6BLY - chains A and B; structure by electron microscopy, 3.36 A resolution.

== Chain A ==
Name: Cleavage and polyadenylation specificity factor subunit 1
Organism: Homo sapiens
Reference sequence: Q10570 (CPSF1_HUMAN); residue numbers follow UniProt; this construct covers 1-1443
Chain sequence (1443 residues; each row starts with the number of its first residue):
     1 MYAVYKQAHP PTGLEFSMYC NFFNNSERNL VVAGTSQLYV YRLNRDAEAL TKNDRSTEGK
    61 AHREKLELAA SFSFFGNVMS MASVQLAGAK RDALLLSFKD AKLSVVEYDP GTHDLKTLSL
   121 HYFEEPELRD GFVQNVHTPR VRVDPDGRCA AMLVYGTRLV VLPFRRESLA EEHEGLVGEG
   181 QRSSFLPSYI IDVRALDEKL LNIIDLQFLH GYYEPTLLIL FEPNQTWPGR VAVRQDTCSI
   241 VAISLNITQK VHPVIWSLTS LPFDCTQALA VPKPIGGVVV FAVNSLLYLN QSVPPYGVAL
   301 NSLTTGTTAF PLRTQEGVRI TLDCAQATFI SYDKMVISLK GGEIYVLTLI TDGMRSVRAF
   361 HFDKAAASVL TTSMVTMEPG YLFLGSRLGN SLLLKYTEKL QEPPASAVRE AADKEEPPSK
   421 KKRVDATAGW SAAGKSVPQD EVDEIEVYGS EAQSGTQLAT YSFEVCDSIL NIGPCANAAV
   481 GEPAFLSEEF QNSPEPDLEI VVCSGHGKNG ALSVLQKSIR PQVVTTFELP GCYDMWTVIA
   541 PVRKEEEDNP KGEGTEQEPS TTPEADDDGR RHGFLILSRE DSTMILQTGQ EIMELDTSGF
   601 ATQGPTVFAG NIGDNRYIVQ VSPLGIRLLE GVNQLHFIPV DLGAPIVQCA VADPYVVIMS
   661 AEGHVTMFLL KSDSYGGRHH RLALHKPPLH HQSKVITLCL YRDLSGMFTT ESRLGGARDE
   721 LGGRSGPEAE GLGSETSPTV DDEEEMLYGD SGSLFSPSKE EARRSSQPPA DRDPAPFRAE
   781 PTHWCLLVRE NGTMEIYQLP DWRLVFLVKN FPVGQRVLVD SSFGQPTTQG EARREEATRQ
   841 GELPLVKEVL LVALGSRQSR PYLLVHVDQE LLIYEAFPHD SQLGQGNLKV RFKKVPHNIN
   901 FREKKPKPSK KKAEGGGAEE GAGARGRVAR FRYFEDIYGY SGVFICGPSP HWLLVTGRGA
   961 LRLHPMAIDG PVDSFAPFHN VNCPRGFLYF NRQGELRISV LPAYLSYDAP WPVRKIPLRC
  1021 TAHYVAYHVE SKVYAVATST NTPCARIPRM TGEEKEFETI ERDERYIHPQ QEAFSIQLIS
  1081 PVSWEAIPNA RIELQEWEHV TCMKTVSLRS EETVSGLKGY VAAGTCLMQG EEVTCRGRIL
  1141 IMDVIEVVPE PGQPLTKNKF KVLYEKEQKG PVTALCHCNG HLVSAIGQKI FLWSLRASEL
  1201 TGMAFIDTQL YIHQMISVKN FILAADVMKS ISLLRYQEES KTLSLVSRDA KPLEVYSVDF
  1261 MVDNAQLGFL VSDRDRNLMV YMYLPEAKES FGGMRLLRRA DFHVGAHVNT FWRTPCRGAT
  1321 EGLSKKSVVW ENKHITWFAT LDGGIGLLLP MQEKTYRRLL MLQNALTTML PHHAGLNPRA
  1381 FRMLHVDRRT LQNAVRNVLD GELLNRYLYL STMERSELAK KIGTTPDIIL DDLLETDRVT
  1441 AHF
Disordered / not traced: 46-62, 166-182, 401-458, 542-569, 641-643, 674-679, 711-780, 822-843, 881-885, 903-925, 1318-1329, 1388-1392
Swiss-Prot annotation at these positions:
  - motif: Lys893 to Pro908 (Nuclear localization signal)
  - modified residue (Phosphoserine): Ser756, Ser766
  - natural variant: Tyr5 to Phe1443 (deletion: In MYP27), Gln620 to Phe1443 (deletion: In MYP27), Asp1275 (D1275Y: In MYP27; uncertain significance)

== Chain B ==
Name: pre-mRNA 3' end processing protein WDR33
Organism: Homo sapiens
Reference sequence: Q9C0J8 (WDR33_HUMAN); residues 1-572 here = UniProt positions 1-572
Chain sequence (587 residues; numbered -14 to 572; the number before each row is that of its first residue; numbers below 1 keep their minus sign (Met-14 is residue -14)):
   -14 MGSSHHHHHH SSGLVMATEI GSPPRFFHMP RFQHQAPRQL FYKRPDFAQQ QAMQQLTFDG
    46 KRMRKAVNRK TIDYNPSVIK YLENRIWQRD QRDMRAIQPD AGYYNDLVPP IGMLNNPMNA
   106 VTTKFVRTST NKVKCPVFVV RWTPEGRRLV TGASSGEFTL WNGLTFNFET ILQAHDSPVR
   166 AMTWSHNDMW MLTADHGGYV KYWQSNMNNV KMFQAHKEAI REASFSPTDN KFATCSDDGT
   226 VRIWDFLRCH EERILRGHGA DVKCVDWHPT KGLVVSGSKD SQQPIKFWDP KTGQSLATLH
   286 AHKNTVMEVK LNLNGNWLLT ASRDHLCKLF DIRNLKEELQ VFRGHKKEAT AVAWHPVHEG
   346 LFASGGSDGS LLFWHVGVEK EVGGMEMAHE GMIWSLAWHP LGHILCSGSN DHTSKFWTRN
   406 RPGDKMRDRY NLNLLPGMSE DGVEYDDLEP NSLAVIPGMG IPEQLKLAME QEQMGKDESN
   466 EIEMTIPGLD WGMEEVMQKD QKKVPQKKVP YAKPIPAQFQ QAWMQNKVPI PAPNEVLNDR
   526 KEDIKLEEKK KTQAEIEQEM ATLQYTNPQL LEQLKIERLA QKQVEQI
Disordered / not traced: -14 to 54, 418-572
Construct notes: expression tag (-14 to 0)
Swiss-Prot annotation at these positions:
  - modified residue: Ala2 (N-acetylalanine), Ser7 (Phosphoserine), Lys46 (N6-acetyllysine)
  - cross-link (Glycyl lysine isopeptide (Lys-Gly)): Lys526 (interchain with G-Cter in SUMO2), Lys530 (interchain with G-Cter in SUMO2), Lys560 (interchain with G-Cter in SUMO2)
From the paper describing this entry:
  - specificity-determining residues: Thr115 (proposed by the authors, not directly observed)

== Chain A / chain B interface ==
Pairs across the interface (127; chain A residue first):
  Glu15(A) - Arg74(B)  salt bridge
  Asp130(A) - Trp302(B)
  Gly131(A) - Asn299(B)
  Gly131(A) - Asn301(B)  hydrogen bond (backbone-side chain)
  Gly131(A) - Trp302(B)
  Phe132(A) - Trp302(B)  hydrophobic
  Phe132(A) - Glu344(B)
  Phe132(A) - Val361(B)
  Val133(A) - Asn299(B)
  Val133(A) - Asn301(B)
  Val133(A) - Glu344(B)  hydrogen bond (backbone-side chain)
  Gln134(A) - Leu99(B)
  Gln134(A) - Glu344(B)  hydrogen bond (backbone-side chain)
  Val136(A) - Asn100(B)
  Lys199(A) - Glu364(B)  salt bridge
  Leu201(A) - Gly362(B)
  Gln225(A) - Asn101(B)  hydrogen bond
  Gln225(A) - Met103(B)
  Thr226(A) - Asn101(B)
  Trp227(A) - Leu92(B)  hydrophobic
  Trp227(A) - Met98(B)  hydrogen bond
  Trp227(A) - Asn101(B)
  Trp227(A) - Met103(B)
  Trp227(A) - Asn104(B)
  Trp227(A) - Asn405(B)
  Pro228(A) - Ile82(B)
  Gly229(A) - Asn405(B)
  Gly229(A) - Arg406(B)
  Gly229(A) - Pro407(B)
  Gly229(A) - Asp409(B)
  Arg230(A) - Val106(B)
  Arg230(A) - Thr108(B)  hydrogen bond
  Arg230(A) - Gly368(B)
  Arg230(A) - Asn405(B)  hydrogen bond
  Arg230(A) - Met411(B)
  Ala232(A) - Met411(B)
  Val233(A) - Met411(B)  hydrophobic
  Arg234(A) - Glu366(B)  hydrogen bond (side chain-backbone)
  Arg234(A) - Val367(B)  hydrogen bond (side chain-backbone)
  Phe263(A) - Pro84(B)  hydrophobic
  Val283(A) - Ala81(B)  hydrophobic
  Val283(A) - Gln83(B)
  Asn284(A) - Gln83(B)
  Leu303(A) - Gln83(B)
  Thr307(A) - Pro84(B)
  Thr321(A) - Gln83(B)  hydrogen bond
  Asp323(A) - Ala81(B)
  Cys324(A) - Asp78(B)  hydrogen bond (side chain-backbone)
  Cys324(A) - Met79(B)  hydrogen bond (side chain-backbone)
  Cys324(A) - Arg80(B)
  Lys340(A) - Arg80(B)
  Arg387(A) - Trp72(B)  hydrogen bond (side chain-backbone)
  Arg387(A) - Arg74(B)
  Leu388(A) - Trp72(B)  hydrophobic
  Pro474(A) - Ile71(B)
  Ala476(A) - Ile71(B)  hydrophobic
  His506(A) - Trp72(B)
  Arg1046(A) - Tyr89(B)  hydrogen bond (backbone-side chain)
  Ile1047(A) - Ala86(B)
  Ile1047(A) - Tyr89(B)  hydrophobic
  Pro1048(A) - Tyr89(B)
  Arg1062(A) - Asp85(B)  salt bridge
  Arg1062(A) - Ala86(B)
  Tyr1066(A) - Asp85(B)  hydrogen bond
  Ile1067(A) - Gln83(B)
  Ile1067(A) - Tyr88(B)  hydrogen bond (backbone-side chain)
  His1068(A) - Tyr88(B)
  Pro1069(A) - Gly87(B)
  Pro1069(A) - Tyr88(B)  hydrophobic
  Glu1072(A) - Lys65(B)  salt bridge
  Glu1072(A) - Glu68(B)
  Phe1074(A) - Glu68(B)
  Trp1097(A) - Tyr89(B)
  His1099(A) - Glu68(B)
  Cys1126(A) - Ile64(B)  hydrophobic
  Met1128(A) - Pro61(B)
  Met1128(A) - Ile64(B)  hydrophobic
  Met1128(A) - Lys65(B)
  Met1128(A) - Asn90(B)  hydrogen bond (backbone-side chain)
  Gln1129(A) - Tyr89(B)
  Gly1130(A) - Pro61(B)
  Gly1130(A) - Tyr89(B)
  Gly1130(A) - Asn90(B)
  Glu1131(A) - Thr56(B)
  Glu1131(A) - Ile57(B)
  Glu1131(A) - Asp58(B)  hydrogen bond (backbone-backbone)
  Glu1131(A) - Ser62(B)
  Glu1131(A) - Arg404(B)  salt bridge
  Glu1131(A) - Arg406(B)  salt bridge
  Glu1132(A) - Thr56(B)
  Glu1132(A) - Lys109(B)  salt bridge
  Glu1132(A) - Arg406(B)  salt bridge
  Thr1134(A) - Thr56(B)
  Thr1134(A) - Asp58(B)
  Cys1135(A) - Asp58(B)  hydrogen bond (backbone-side chain)
  Pro1171(A) - Asn60(B)
  Gln1188(A) - Tyr59(B)  hydrogen bond
  Gln1188(A) - Arg132(B)
  Lys1189(A) - Arg132(B)
  Asp1207(A) - Glu130(B)
  Thr1208(A) - Glu130(B)
  Leu1210(A) - Tyr59(B)  hydrogen bond (backbone-side chain)
  Leu1210(A) - Glu130(B)
  Leu1210(A) - Leu386(B)  hydrophobic
  Tyr1211(A) - Asn60(B)
  Tyr1211(A) - Val63(B)  hydrophobic
  Tyr1211(A) - Ile64(B)
  Tyr1211(A) - Leu67(B)  hydrophobic
  His1213(A) - Leu67(B)
  His1213(A) - Arg70(B)
  Val1227(A) - Val63(B)  hydrophobic
  Met1228(A) - Ile96(B)  hydrophobic
  Met1228(A) - Val342(B)  hydrophobic
  Met1228(A) - Pro385(B)
  Met1228(A) - Leu386(B)  hydrophobic
  Lys1229(A) - Pro129(B)
  Lys1229(A) - Pro385(B)
  Arg1248(A) - Asp173(B)  salt bridge
  Ala1250(A) - His171(B)
  Glu1254(A) - Ile96(B)
  Val1255(A) - Arg70(B)
  Tyr1256(A) - Arg70(B)
  Arg1274(A) - Tyr66(B)  hydrogen bond
  Arg1274(A) - Ile96(B)  hydrogen bond (side chain-backbone)
  Phe1291(A) - Thr213(B)
  Met1294(A) - Met174(B)  hydrophobic
  Leu1341(A) - Ile71(B)
Interface residues without a listed pair, chain A (85 interface residues in all): Thr138, Asn224, Val231, Thr372, Cys1044, Ile1060, Val1100, Thr1101, Val1133, Gln1209, Arg1276, Arg1295, Asn1309
Interface residues without a listed pair, chain B (77 interface residues in all): Asp75, Arg77, Gly97, Pro102, Gly345, Val363, Gly369, Gly408, Asn416, Leu417

== Overview ==
The interface between chain A and chain B involves 85 residues on one side and 77 on the other; the contacts
include 23 hydrogen bonds and 9 salt bridges. Polar pairs include Glu15(A)-Arg74(B), Lys199(A)-Glu364(B) and
Arg1062(A)-Asp85(B). From the paper: the specificity determinant Thr115(B).
Chain A is Cleavage and polyadenylation specificity factor subunit 1 and chain B is pre-mRNA 3' end processing
protein WDR33, both from Homo sapiens; the structure, Cryo-EM structure of human CPSF-160-WDR33 complex at
3.36A resolution, was determined by electron microscopy, deposited together with 6DNH and 6BM0.
